7DUG - chains A and I of the 23 polymer chains in the assembly; structure by X-ray diffraction, 3.75 A resolution.

[Chain A]
Molecule: 30S Ribosomal RNA rRNA
Source organism: Thermus thermophilus HB8
Sequence (1522 nucleotides; each row starts with the number of its first residue; note: 42 numbers in that range are skipped by the numbering (no residue carries them; nothing is unmodelled there); a row labelled like 190A-190L holds insertion residues (190A, then the next letters in order); numbering starts at 0):
     0 UUUGUUGGAGAGUCUGAUCCUGGCUCAGGGUGAACGCUGGCGGCGUGCCU
    50 AAGACAUGCAAGUCGUGCGGG
    73 CCGCGGGGUUUU
    88 ACUCCG
    95 UGGUC
   101 AGCGGCGGACGGGUGAGUAACGCGUGGGU
  129A G
   130 ACCUACCCGGAAGAGGGGGACAACCCGGGGAAACUCGGGCUAAUCCCCCA
   180 UGUGGACCCGC
190A-190L CCCUUGGGGUGU
   191 GUCCAAAGGGCUUU
   216 GCCCGCUUCCGGAUGGGCCCGCGUCCCAUCAGCUAGUUGGUGGGGUAAUG
   266 GCCCACCAAGGCGACGACGGGUAGCCGGUCUGAGAGGAUGGCCGGCCACA
   316 GGGGCACUGAGACACGGGCCCCACUCCUACGGGAGGCAGCAGUUAGGAAU
   366 CUUCCGCAAUGGGCGCAAGCCUGACGGAGCGACGCCGCUUGGAGGAAGAA
   416 GCCCUUCGGGGUGUAAACUCCUGAA
   442 CCCGGGACGAAACCCCCGACGA
   474 GGGGACUGACGGUACCGGG
   494 GUAAUAGCGCCGGCCAACUCCGUGCCAGCAGCCGCGGUAAUACGGAGGGC
   544 GCGAGCGUUACCCGGAUUCACUGGGCGUAAAGGGCGUGUAGGCGGCCUGG
   594 GGCGUCCCAUGUGAAAGACCACGGCUCAACCGUGGGGGAGCGUGGGAUAC
   644 GCUCAGGCUAGACGGUGGGAGAGGGUGGUGGAAUUCCCGGAGUAGCGGUG
   694 AAAUGCGCAGAUACCGGGAGGAACGCCGAUGGCGAAGGCAGCCACCUGGU
   744 CCACCCGUGACGCUGAGGCGCGAAAGCGUGGGGAGCAAACCGGAUUAGAU
   794 ACCCGGGUAGUCCACGCCCUAAACGAUGCGCGCUAGGUCUCUGGGUCU
   848 CCUGGGGGCCGAAGCUAACGCGUUAAGCGCGCCGCCUGGGGAGUACGGCC
   898 GCAAGGCUGAAACUCAAAGGAAUUGACGGGGGCCCGCACAAGCGGUGGAG
   948 CAUGUGGUUUAAUUCGAAGXAACGCGAAGAACCUUACCAGGCCUUGACAU
   998 GCUAGG
 1003A G
  1004 AACCCGGGUGAAAGCCUGGGGUGCCCC
1030A-1030D GCGA
  1031 GGGGAGCCCUAGCACAGGUGCUGCAUGGCCGUCGUCAGCUCGUGCCGUGA
  1081 GGUGUUGGGUUAAGUCCCGCAACGAGCGCAACCCCCGCCGUUAGUUGCCA
  1131 GCGGUUCGGCCGGGCACUCUAACGGGACUGCCCGCGAAA
  1171 GCGGGAGGAAGGAGGGGACGACGUCUGGUCAGCAUGGCCCUUACGGCCUG
  1221 GGCGACACACGUGCUACAAUGCCCACUACAAAGCGAUGCCACCCGGCAAC
  1271 GGGGAGCUAAUCGCAAAAAGGUGGGCCCAGUUCGGAUUGGGGUCUGCAAC
  1321 CCGACCCCAUGAAGCCGGAAUCGCUAGUAAUCGCGGAUCAG
 1361A C
  1362 CAUGCCGCGGUGAAUACGUUCCCGGGCCUUGUACACACXGCCXGUXACGC
  1412 CAUGGGAGCGGGCUCUACCCGAAGUCGCCGGG
  1446 AGCCUACGGG
  1459 CAGGCGCCGAGGGUAGGGCCCGUGACUGGGGCGAAGUCGUAACAAGGUAG
  1509 CUGUACCGGAAGGUGCGGCUGGAUCCACUCCUUUCU
Unresolved in the structure: 0-4, 1534-1538
Modified / non-standard residues: PSU (pseudouridine-5'-monophosphate) at position 516, 7MG (7N-methyl-8-hydroguanosine-5'-monophosphate) at position 527, M2G (N2-dimethylguanosine-5'-monophosphate) at position 966, 5MC (5-methylcytidine-5'-monophosphate) at position 967, 2MG (2N-methylguanosine-5'-monophosphate) at position 1207, 5MC (5-methylcytidine-5'-monophosphate) at position 1400, 4OC (4n,o2'-methylcytidine-5'-monophosphate) at position 1402, 5MC (5-methylcytidine-5'-monophosphate) at position 1404, 5MC (5-methylcytidine-5'-monophosphate) at position 1407, UR3 (3-methyluridine-5'-monophoshate) at position 1498, MA6 (6N-dimethyladenosine-5'-monophoshate) at position 1518, MA6 (6N-dimethyladenosine-5'-monophoshate) at position 1519, PSU (pseudouridine-5'-monophosphate) at position 1540, PSU (pseudouridine-5'-monophosphate) at position 1541
Ion coordination: Mg2+ site 1: U5 (shared with 1 residue of chain H); Mg2+ site 2 near G21 (its only coordinating residue here); Mg2+ site 3 near G28 (its only coordinating residue here); Mg2+ site 4: G46, G394; Mg2+ site 5 near C48 (its only coordinating residue here); Mg2+ site 6: A59, U387; Mg2+ site 7 near G61 (its only coordinating residue here); Mg2+ site 8 near U98 (its only coordinating residue here); Mg2+ site 9: G107, G326; Mg2+ site 10: A109, G331; Mg2+ site 11 near G111 (its only coordinating residue here); Mg2+ site 12 near G117 (its only coordinating residue here); 90 more Mg2+ sites not listed
Ligand contacts: HJR (N-[(1R,2R,3R,4S,5R)-4-[(2R,6S)-6-(aminomethyl)oxan-2-yl]oxy-5-azanyl-2-[(2R,4S,5R}-5-methyl-4-(methylamino)-5-oxidanyl-oxan-2-yl]oxy-3-oxidanyl-cyclohexyl]-1,1,1-tris(fluoranyl)methanesulfonamide): 5MC_1404, G1405, U1406, 5MC_1407, A1408, C1409, G1491, A1493, G1494, U1495, C1496, G1497

[Chain I]
Protein: 30S ribosomal protein S9
Source organism: Thermus thermophilus HB8
UniProtKB: P80374 (RS9_THET8); residue numbers follow UniProt; this construct covers 1-128
Chain sequence (128 residues; numbered 1 to 128; the number before each row is that of its first residue):
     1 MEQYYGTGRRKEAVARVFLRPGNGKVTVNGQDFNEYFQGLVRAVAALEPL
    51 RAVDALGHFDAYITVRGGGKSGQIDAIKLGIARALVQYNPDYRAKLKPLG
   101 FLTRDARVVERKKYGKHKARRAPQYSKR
Unresolved in the structure: 1

[Interface between chain A and chain I]
Residue-residue contacts (110):
  G942(A) - Gln124(I)  base contact
  U943(A) - Gln124(I)  hydrogen bond to the sugar
  M2G_966(A) - Lys127(I)  sugar contact
  C970(A) - Ser126(I)  hydrogen bond to the base
  C1116(A) - Val108(I)  sugar contact
  G1117(A) - Arg104(I)  hydrogen bond to the phosphate
  G1117(A) - Ala106(I)  sugar contact
  C1118(A) - Arg9(I)  salt bridge to the phosphate
  C1118(A) - Arg83(I)  hydrogen bond to the phosphate
  C1118(A) - Arg104(I)  salt bridge to the phosphate
  C1119(A) - Arg9(I)  salt bridge to the phosphate
  C1119(A) - Arg83(I)  salt bridge to the phosphate
  G1127(A) - Arg16(I)  hydrogen bond to the sugar
  C1128(A) - Arg16(I)  sugar contact
  C1128(A) - Arg66(I)  salt bridge to the phosphate
  C1129(A) - Tyr62(I)  phosphate contact
  A1130(A) - Gln3(I)  hydrogen bond to the sugar
  A1130(A) - Phe18(I)  sugar contact
  A1130(A) - Arg20(I)  hydrogen bond to the phosphate
  G1131(A) - Gln3(I)  phosphate contact
  G1131(A) - Arg20(I)  salt bridge to the phosphate
  C1147(A) - Tyr5(I)  hydrogen bond to the sugar
  C1147(A) - Arg16(I)  hydrogen bond to the base
  U1148(A) - Thr7(I)  phosphate contact
  U1148(A) - Arg9(I)  phosphate contact
  U1148(A) - Val14(I)  sugar contact
  U1148(A) - Arg16(I)  sugar contact
  C1149(A) - Arg9(I)  salt bridge to the phosphate
  C1149(A) - Val14(I)  phosphate contact
  G1177(A) - Lys97(I)  salt bridge to the phosphate
  G1178(A) - Arg93(I)  salt bridge to the phosphate
  G1178(A) - Lys97(I)  hydrogen bond to the base
  A1179(A) - Arg93(I)  salt bridge to the phosphate
  A1179(A) - Leu102(I)  sugar contact
  A1179(A) - Thr103(I)  phosphate contact
  A1179(A) - Arg104(I)  sugar contact
  A1180(A) - Thr103(I)  hydrogen bond to the phosphate
  G1186(A) - Glu110(I)  sugar contact
  G1186(A) - Lys113(I)  hydrogen bond to the phosphate
  G1186(A) - Arg120(I)  salt bridge to the phosphate
  G1187(A) - Arg111(I)  hydrogen bond to the sugar
  G1187(A) - Lys113(I)  salt bridge to the phosphate
  A1188(A) - Tyr114(I)  hydrogen bond to the phosphate
  C1230(A) - Arg128(I)  hydrogen bond to the sugar
  G1231(A) - Ser126(I)  hydrogen bond to the phosphate
  G1231(A) - Arg128(I)  sugar contact
  U1232(A) - Gln124(I)  sugar contact
  U1232(A) - Tyr125(I)  phosphate contact
  U1232(A) - Ser126(I)  phosphate contact
  G1233(A) - His117(I)  salt bridge to the phosphate
  G1233(A) - Pro123(I)  phosphate contact
  G1233(A) - Gln124(I)  hydrogen bond to the phosphate
  A1248(A) - Tyr36(I)  sugar contact
  A1248(A) - Lys70(I)  sugar contact
  C1249(A) - Tyr36(I)  sugar contact
  C1249(A) - Gly67(I)  hydrogen bond to the sugar
  C1249(A) - Gly68(I)  hydrogen bond to the sugar
  C1249(A) - Gly69(I)  base contact
  C1249(A) - Lys70(I)  base contact
  C1249(A) - Gln73(I)  hydrogen bond to the sugar
  A1250(A) - Gly67(I)  hydrogen bond to the phosphate
  A1250(A) - Gly68(I)  sugar contact
  A1251(A) - Glu12(I)  sugar contact
  G1290(A) - Leu40(I)  sugar contact
  G1291(A) - Gly39(I)  sugar contact
  C1342(A) - Gln124(I)  sugar contact
  C1342(A) - Tyr125(I)  phosphate contact
  G1343(A) - Arg121(I)  hydrogen bond to the sugar
  G1343(A) - Ala122(I)  phosphate contact
  G1343(A) - Tyr125(I)  phosphate contact
  C1344(A) - Arg120(I)  sugar contact
  C1344(A) - Ala122(I)  phosphate contact
  U1345(A) - Arg120(I)  salt bridge to the phosphate
  A1346(A) - Arg120(I)  salt bridge to the phosphate
  G1347(A) - Arg10(I)  hydrogen bond to the base
  G1347(A) - Arg107(I)  hydrogen bond to the base
  G1347(A) - Val108(I)  sugar contact
  G1347(A) - Val109(I)  sugar contact
  G1347(A) - Glu110(I)  hydrogen bond to the phosphate
  U1348(A) - Glu110(I)  sugar contact
  U1348(A) - Arg120(I)  phosphate contact
  A1349(A) - Lys118(I)  salt bridge to the phosphate
  A1349(A) - Arg120(I)  hydrogen bond to the phosphate
  A1349(A) - Arg121(I)  hydrogen bond to the phosphate
  A1350(A) - Lys118(I)  phosphate contact
  A1350(A) - Arg121(I)  salt bridge to the phosphate
  U1351(A) - Lys118(I)  hydrogen bond to the base
  C1366(A) - His117(I)  salt bridge to the phosphate
  C1367(A) - Lys112(I)  salt bridge to the phosphate
  C1367(A) - Tyr114(I)  phosphate contact
  C1367(A) - Gly115(I)  hydrogen bond to the phosphate
  C1367(A) - Lys116(I)  phosphate contact
  G1368(A) - Arg111(I)  salt bridge to the phosphate
  G1368(A) - Lys112(I)  salt bridge to the phosphate
  G1368(A) - Lys113(I)  phosphate contact
  G1368(A) - Tyr114(I)  hydrogen bond to the phosphate
  C1369(A) - Arg111(I)  phosphate contact
  C1369(A) - Lys112(I)  hydrogen bond to the phosphate
  G1370(A) - Glu12(I)  sugar contact
  G1371(A) - Lys11(I)  phosphate contact
  G1371(A) - Gly68(I)  phosphate contact
  G1371(A) - Gly69(I)  phosphate contact
  G1371(A) - Val109(I)  phosphate contact
  U1372(A) - Lys11(I)  salt bridge to the phosphate
  U1372(A) - Gly69(I)  phosphate contact
  U1372(A) - Ser71(I)  hydrogen bond to the phosphate
  U1372(A) - Gly72(I)  hydrogen bond to the phosphate
  G1373(A) - Lys11(I)  hydrogen bond to the base
  G1373(A) - Arg42(I)  salt bridge to the phosphate
  G1373(A) - Ser71(I)  hydrogen bond to the phosphate
Other interface residues (no listed pair), chain A (53 interface residues in all): G941, U1292
Other interface residues (no listed pair), chain I (55 interface residues in all): Gln38, Thr64, Ala119

[In short]
The interface between chain A and chain I involves 53 residues on one side and 55 on the other, with 35
hydrogen bonds and 23 salt bridges. Among the polar pairs are C970(A)-Ser126(I), C1147(A)-Arg16(I) and
G1178(A)-Lys97(I). Chain A binds compound HJR.
Chain A is 30S Ribosomal RNA rRNA and chain I is 30S ribosomal protein S9, both from Thermus thermophilus HB8;
the structure, Crystal structure of the Thermus thermophilus (HB8) 30S ribosomal subunit with mRNA and cognate
transfer RNA ..., was determined by X-ray diffraction.
